4ECT - chains A and T of the 3 polymer chains in the assembly; structure by X-ray diffraction, 1.79 A resolution.

[Chain A]
Molecule: DNA polymerase eta
Organism: Homo sapiens
Notes: EC 2.7.7.7; fragment: Catalytic core
Reference sequence: Q9Y253 (POLH_HUMAN); residues 1-432 here = UniProt positions 1-432
Chain sequence (435 residues; row label = number of the first residue in the row; numbers below 1 keep their minus sign (Gly-2 is residue -2)):
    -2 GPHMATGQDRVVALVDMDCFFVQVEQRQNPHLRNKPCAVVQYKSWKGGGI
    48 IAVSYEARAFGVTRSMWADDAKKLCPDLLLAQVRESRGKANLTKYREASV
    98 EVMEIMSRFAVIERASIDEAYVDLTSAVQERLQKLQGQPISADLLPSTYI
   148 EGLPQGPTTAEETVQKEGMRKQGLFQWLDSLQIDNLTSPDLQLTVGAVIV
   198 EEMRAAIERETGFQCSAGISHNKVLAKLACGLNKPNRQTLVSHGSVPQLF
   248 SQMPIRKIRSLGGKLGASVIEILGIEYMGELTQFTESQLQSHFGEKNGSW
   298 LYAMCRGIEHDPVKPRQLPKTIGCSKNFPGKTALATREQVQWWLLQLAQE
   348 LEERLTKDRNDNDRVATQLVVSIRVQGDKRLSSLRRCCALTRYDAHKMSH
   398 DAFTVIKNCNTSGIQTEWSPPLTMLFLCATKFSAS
Disordered / not traced: 155-159
Construct notes: expression tag (-2 to 0)
Ion coordination: Mg2+ site 1: Asp13, Asp115, Glu116 (together with 2'-deoxyadenosine 5'-triphosphate) (shared with 2 residues of chain P); Ca2+: Asp13, Met14, Asp115 (together with 2'-deoxyadenosine 5'-triphosphate); Mg2+ site 2: Asp13, Met14, Asp115 (together with diphosphate) (shared with 1 residue of chain P)
Small-molecule neighbours:
  - : Asp13, Met14, Asp115, Lys231
  - diphosphate / 2'-deoxyadenosine 5'-triphosphate: Asp13, Met14, Asp15, Cys16, Phe17, Phe18, Ile48, Ala49, Tyr52, Arg55, Arg61, Ile114, Asp115, Glu116, Lys231
Swiss-Prot annotation at these positions:
  - binding site (Mg(2+)): Asp13, Met14, Asp115, Glu116
  - binding site (Mn(2+)): Asp13, Met14, Asp115, Glu116
  - binding site (a 2'-deoxyribonucleoside 5'-triphosphate): Arg61
  - natural variant: Val37 (deletion: In XPV), Leu75 (deletion: In XPV), Arg93 (R93P: In XPV), Arg111 (R111H: In XPV), Thr122 (T122P: In XPV), Gly153 (G153D: In a breast cancer sample), Thr191 (T191P: In XPV), Gly263 (G263V: In XPV), Val266 (V266D: In XPV), Gly295 (G295R: In XPV), Arg361 (R361S: In XPV)
  - mutagenesis: Tyr52 (Y52A/F: Reduces DNA polymerase activity; Y52E: Reduces DNA polymerase activity. Increases fidelity of replication and reduces translesion bypass), Arg61 (R61A: Reduces enzymatic activity by two-thirds), Ser62 (S62G: Increased DNA polymerase activity and translesion bypass compared to wild-type), Ala68 (A68S/V: Severe reduction in thymine dimer translesion bypass), Asn324 to Pro326 (Reduces binding to chromatin and to monoubiquitinated PCNA. Abolishes binding to monoubiquitinated PCNA; when associated with 705-E--H-713 Del)
What the authors report for this chain:
  - mutagenesis - S113A: unchanged catalytic activity

[Chain T]
Molecule: 12-nt DNA strand
Sequence (12 nucleotides; row label = number of the first residue in the row):
     1 CATTATGACGCT
Small-molecule neighbours: diphosphate / 2'-deoxyadenosine 5'-triphosphate: DT3, DT4, DA5

[Interface between chain A and chain T]
Pairs across the interface (42):
  Gln38(A) - DT4(T)  hydrogen bond to the base
  Gln38(A) - DA5(T)  sugar contact
  Tyr39(A) - DT4(T)  phosphate contact
  Tyr39(A) - DA5(T)  hydrogen bond to the phosphate
  Trp42(A) - DA2(T)  stacking on the base
  Ile47(A) - DT3(T)  base contact
  Ile48(A) - DT3(T)  base contact
  Arg61(A) - DT3(T)  hydrogen bond to the base
  Ser62(A) - DT3(T)  base contact
  Trp64(A) - DA2(T)  phosphate contact
  Trp64(A) - DT3(T)  phosphate contact
  Lys86(A) - DT6(T)  salt bridge to the phosphate
  Ala87(A) - DA5(T)  sugar contact
  Leu89(A) - DA5(T)  phosphate contact
  Leu89(A) - DT6(T)  phosphate contact
  Arg93(A) - DT6(T)  salt bridge to the phosphate
  Arg93(A) - DG7(T)  salt bridge to the phosphate
  Lys293(A) - DG10(T)  salt bridge to the phosphate
  Lys311(A) - DC9(T)  phosphate contact
  Arg313(A) - DC9(T)  salt bridge to the phosphate
  Pro316(A) - DA8(T)  phosphate contact
  Lys317(A) - DA8(T)  hydrogen bond to the phosphate
  Lys317(A) - DC9(T)  salt bridge to the phosphate
  Thr318(A) - DG7(T)  sugar contact
  Thr318(A) - DA8(T)  hydrogen bond to the phosphate
  Ile319(A) - DG7(T)  phosphate contact
  Gly320(A) - DT6(T)  sugar contact
  Gly320(A) - DG7(T)  hydrogen bond to the phosphate
  Cys321(A) - DT6(T)  phosphate contact
  Ser322(A) - DA5(T)  sugar contact
  Ser322(A) - DT6(T)  hydrogen bond to the phosphate
  Lys323(A) - DA5(T)  salt bridge to the phosphate
  Asn324(A) - DT4(T)  hydrogen bond to the phosphate
  Asn324(A) - DA5(T)  hydrogen bond to the phosphate
  Pro326(A) - DC1(T)  phosphate contact
  Pro326(A) - DA2(T)  base contact
  Pro326(A) - DT4(T)  phosphate contact
  Gly327(A) - DC1(T)  hydrogen bond to the phosphate
  Gly327(A) - DA2(T)  phosphate contact
  Thr329(A) - DA2(T)  base contact
  Arg351(A) - DT6(T)  salt bridge to the phosphate
  Arg351(A) - DG7(T)  salt bridge to the phosphate
Also at the interface, not in a pair above, chain A (31 interface residues in all): Gly46, Arg111, Glu347

[Overview]
31 residues of chain A face 10 of chain T across their interface, with 10 hydrogen bonds, 9 salt bridges and 1
aromatic stacking contact. Polar contacts include Gln38(A)-DT4(T), Arg61(A)-DT3(T) and Tyr39(A)-DA5(T).
Diphosphate / 2'-deoxyadenosine 5'-triphosphate is bound between chain A and chain T. From the paper: S113A of
chain A leaves catalytic activity unchanged.
Here chain A is DNA polymerase eta (Homo sapiens) and chain T is a 12-nt DNA strand. Entry 4ECT (Human DNA
polymerase eta - DNA ternary complex: Reaction in the AT crystal at pH 7.0 ...) was determined by X-ray
diffraction together with 4ECQ, 4ECR, 4ECS, 4ECU, 4ECV, 4ECW and 10 further entries from the same study.
